9JA1 - chains A and E of the 14 polymer chains in the assembly; structure by electron microscopy, 2.98 A resolution.

Chain A:
Protein: DNA-directed RNA polymerase II subunit RPB1
Source organism: Saccharomyces cerevisiae
Notes: EC 2.7.7.6
Reference sequence: P04050 (RPB1_YEAST); numbering as in UniProt (aligned over 1-1733)
Sequence (1733 residues; each row starts with the number of its first residue):
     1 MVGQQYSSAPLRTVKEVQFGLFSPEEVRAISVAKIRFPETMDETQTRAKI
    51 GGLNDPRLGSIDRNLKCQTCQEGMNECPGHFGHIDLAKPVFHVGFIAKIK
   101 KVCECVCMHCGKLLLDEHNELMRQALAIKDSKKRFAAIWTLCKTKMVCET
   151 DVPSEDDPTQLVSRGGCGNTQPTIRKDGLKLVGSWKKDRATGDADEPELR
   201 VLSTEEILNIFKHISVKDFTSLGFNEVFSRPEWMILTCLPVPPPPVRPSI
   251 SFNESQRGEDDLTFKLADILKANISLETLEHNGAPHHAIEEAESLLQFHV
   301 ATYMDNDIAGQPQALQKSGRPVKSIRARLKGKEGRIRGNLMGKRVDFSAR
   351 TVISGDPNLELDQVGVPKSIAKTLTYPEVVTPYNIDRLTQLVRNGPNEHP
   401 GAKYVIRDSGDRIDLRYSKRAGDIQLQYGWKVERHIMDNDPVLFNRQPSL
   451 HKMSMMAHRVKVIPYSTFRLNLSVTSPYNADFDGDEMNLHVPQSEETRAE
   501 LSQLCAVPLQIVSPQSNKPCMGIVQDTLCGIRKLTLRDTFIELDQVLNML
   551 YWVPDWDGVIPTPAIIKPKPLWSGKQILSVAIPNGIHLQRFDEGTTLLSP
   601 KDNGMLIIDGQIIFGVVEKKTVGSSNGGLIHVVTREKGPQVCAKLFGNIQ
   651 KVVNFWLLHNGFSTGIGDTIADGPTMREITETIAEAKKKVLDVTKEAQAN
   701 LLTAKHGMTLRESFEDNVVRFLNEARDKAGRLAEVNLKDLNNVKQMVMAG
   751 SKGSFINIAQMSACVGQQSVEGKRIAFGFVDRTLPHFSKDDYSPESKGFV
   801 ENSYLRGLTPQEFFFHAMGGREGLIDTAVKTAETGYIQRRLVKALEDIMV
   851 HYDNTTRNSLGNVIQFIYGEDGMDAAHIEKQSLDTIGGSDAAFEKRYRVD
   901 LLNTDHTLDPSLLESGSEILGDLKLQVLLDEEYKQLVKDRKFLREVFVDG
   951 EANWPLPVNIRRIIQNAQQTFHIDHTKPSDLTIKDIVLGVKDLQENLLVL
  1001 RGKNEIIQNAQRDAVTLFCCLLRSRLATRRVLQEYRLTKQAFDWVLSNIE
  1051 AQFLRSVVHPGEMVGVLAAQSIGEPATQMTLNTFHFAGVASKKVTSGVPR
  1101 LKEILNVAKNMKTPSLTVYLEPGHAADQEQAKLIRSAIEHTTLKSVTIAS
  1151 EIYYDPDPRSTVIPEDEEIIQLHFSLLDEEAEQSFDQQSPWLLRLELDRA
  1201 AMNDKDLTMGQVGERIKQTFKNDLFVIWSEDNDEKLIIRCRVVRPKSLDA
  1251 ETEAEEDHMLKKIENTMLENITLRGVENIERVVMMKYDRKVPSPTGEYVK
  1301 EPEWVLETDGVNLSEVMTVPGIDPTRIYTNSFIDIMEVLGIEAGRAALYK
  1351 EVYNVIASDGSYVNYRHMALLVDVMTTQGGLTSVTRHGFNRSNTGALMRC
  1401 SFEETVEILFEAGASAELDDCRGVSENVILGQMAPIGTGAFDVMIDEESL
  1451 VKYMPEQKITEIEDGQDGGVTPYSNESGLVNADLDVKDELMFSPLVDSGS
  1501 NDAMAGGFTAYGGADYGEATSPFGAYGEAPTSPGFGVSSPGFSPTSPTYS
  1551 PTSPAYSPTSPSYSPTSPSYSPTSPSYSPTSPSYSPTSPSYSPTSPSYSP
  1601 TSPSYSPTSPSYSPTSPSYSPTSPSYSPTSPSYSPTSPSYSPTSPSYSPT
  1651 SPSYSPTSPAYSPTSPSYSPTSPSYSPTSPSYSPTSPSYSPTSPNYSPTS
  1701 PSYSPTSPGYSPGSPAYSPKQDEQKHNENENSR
Not modelled in the structure: 1-2, 156-162, 186-198, 700-709, 1144-1270, 1446-1733
UniProt features mapped onto this chain:
  - region: Pro248 to Asp260 (Lid loop), Asn306 to Lys323 (Rudder loop), Pro810 to Glu822 (Bridging helix)
  - binding site (Zn(2+)): Cys67, Cys70, Cys77, His80, Cys107, Cys110, Cys148, Cys167
  - binding site (Mg(2+)): Asp481, Asp483, Asp485
  - modified residue: Thr1471 (Phosphothreonine)
  - cross-link (Glycyl lysine isopeptide (Lys-Gly)): Lys695 (interchain with G-Cter in ubiquitin), Lys1246 (interchain with G-Cter in ubiquitin), Lys1350 (interchain with G-Cter in ubiquitin)
  - natural variant: Ser1653 to Pro1659 (deletion: In strain: A364A)
  - mutagenesis: Lys1246 (K1246R: Impairs ubiquitination during transcription stress)
Ion coordination: Zn2+ site 1: Cys67, Cys70, Cys77, His80; Zn2+ site 2: Cys107, Cys110, Cys167
Residues lining bound ligands: ATP (adenosine-5'-triphosphate): Arg446, Gln447, Pro448, Asn479, Asp481, Asp483, Thr827, Thr831, Leu1081, Phe1084, His1085

Chain E:
Protein: DNA-directed RNA polymerases I, II, and III subunit RPABC1
Source organism: Saccharomyces cerevisiae
Reference sequence: P20434 (RPAB1_YEAST); residues 1-215 here = UniProt positions 1-215
Sequence (215 residues; each row starts with the number of its first residue):
     1 MDQENERNISRLWRAFRTVKEMVKDRGYFITQEEVELPLEDFKAKYCDSM
    51 GRPQRKMMSFQANPTEESISKFPDMGSLWVEFCDEPSVGVKTMKTFVIHI
   101 QEKNFQTGIFVYQNNITPSAMKLVPSIPPATIETFNEAALVVNITHHELV
   151 PKHIRLSSDEKRELLKRYRLKESQLPRIQRADPVALYLGLKRGEVVKIIR
   201 KSETSGRYASYRICM
Not modelled in the structure: 1-2, 49-51

How chain A and chain E interact:
Pairs across the interface (83; chain A residue first):
  Arg857(A) - Tyr168(E)  hydrogen bond (side chain-backbone)
  Arg857(A) - Leu170(E)
  Arg857(A) - Gln174(E)
  Leu860(A) - Gln174(E)
  Gly861(A) - Gln174(E)
  Asn862(A) - Ser173(E)
  Asn862(A) - Gln174(E)
  Val863(A) - Leu170(E)  hydrophobic
  Val863(A) - Gln174(E)  hydrogen bond (backbone-backbone)
  Val863(A) - Pro176(E)
  Gln865(A) - Tyr208(E)
  Phe866(A) - Tyr168(E)
  Phe866(A) - Leu175(E)  hydrophobic
  Phe866(A) - Tyr208(E)  hydrogen bond (backbone-side chain)
  Phe866(A) - Tyr211(E)
  Ile867(A) - Tyr208(E)  hydrophobic
  Gly869(A) - Thr204(E)
  Glu870(A) - Ser202(E)  hydrogen bond
  Glu870(A) - Thr204(E)
  Glu870(A) - Ser205(E)
  Glu870(A) - Tyr208(E)
  Asp871(A) - Thr204(E)  hydrogen bond
  Asp871(A) - Ser205(E)
  Phe942(A) - Gly206(E)
  Phe942(A) - Arg207(E)
  Glu945(A) - Lys201(E)  salt bridge
  Val946(A) - Lys201(E)
  Val946(A) - Ser202(E)
  Trp954(A) - Glu203(E)
  Asn1004(A) - Arg167(E)
  Ile1006(A) - Tyr168(E)  hydrophobic
  Ile1007(A) - Tyr168(E)
  Ala1010(A) - Tyr168(E)
  Asp1013(A) - Ser205(E)  hydrogen bond (backbone-side chain)
  Asp1013(A) - Arg207(E)  salt bridge
  Asp1013(A) - Ala209(E)
  Ala1014(A) - Ser205(E)  hydrogen bond (backbone-side chain)
  Thr1016(A) - Gly206(E)
  Thr1016(A) - Arg207(E)
  Leu1017(A) - Ser205(E)
  Leu1017(A) - Gly206(E)
  Met1317(A) - Val142(E)
  Thr1318(A) - Arg11(E)  hydrogen bond
  Thr1318(A) - Arg14(E)  hydrogen bond (backbone-side chain)
  Thr1318(A) - Val141(E)
  Thr1318(A) - Val142(E)
  Pro1320(A) - Arg7(E)
  Pro1320(A) - Arg14(E)
  Pro1324(A) - Val142(E)  hydrophobic
  Pro1324(A) - His147(E)
  Thr1325(A) - His146(E)
  Thr1325(A) - His147(E)
  Thr1325(A) - Glu148(E)  hydrogen bond (backbone-backbone)
  Arg1326(A) - Glu148(E)
  Ile1327(A) - His147(E)  hydrogen bond (backbone-side chain)
  Met1336(A) - Pro183(E)
  Glu1337(A) - Pro183(E)
  Val1338(A) - Ile144(E)
  Val1338(A) - Pro183(E)
  Leu1339(A) - His147(E)
  Leu1339(A) - Val150(E)
  Leu1339(A) - Val184(E)
  Gly1340(A) - Asp182(E)
  Gly1340(A) - Pro183(E)
  Ile1341(A) - Asp182(E)  hydrogen bond (backbone-side chain)
  Ile1341(A) - Arg212(E)
  Glu1342(A) - Pro151(E)
  Glu1342(A) - Ile198(E)
  Glu1342(A) - Arg200(E)  salt bridge
  Glu1342(A) - Arg212(E)  salt bridge
  Ala1343(A) - Leu149(E)
  Arg1345(A) - Arg200(E)
  Ala1346(A) - Leu149(E)  hydrophobic
  Tyr1349(A) - Glu203(E)  hydrogen bond
  Tyr1365(A) - Glu203(E)
  Tyr1365(A) - Thr204(E)
  Arg1366(A) - Thr204(E)  hydrogen bond
  Thr1376(A) - Arg212(E)  hydrogen bond (backbone-side chain)
  Thr1377(A) - Pro176(E)
  Thr1377(A) - Arg177(E)  hydrogen bond (backbone-backbone)
  Gln1378(A) - Arg177(E)
  Gly1379(A) - Arg177(E)  hydrogen bond (backbone-backbone)
  Gly1379(A) - Gln179(E)
Interface residues without a listed pair, chain A (56 interface residues in all): Asp853, Phe947, Pro955, Leu956, Val1319, Tyr1328, Ile1335, Ala1347, Asp1373
Interface residues without a listed pair, chain E (44 interface residues in all): Ala138, His153, Glu163, Leu164, Arg169, Ile178, Ser210

Overview:
56 residues of chain A and 44 residues of chain E are in contact; the contacts include 17 hydrogen bonds and 4
salt bridges. Among the polar pairs are Glu945(A)-Lys201(E), Asp1013(A)-Arg207(E) and Glu1342(A)-Arg200(E).
Bound to chain A: ATP.
Here chain A is DNA-directed RNA polymerase II subunit RPB1 and chain E is DNA-directed RNA polymerases I, II,
and III subunit RPABC1, both from Saccharomyces cerevisiae. Entry 9JA1 (The RNA polymerase II elongation
complex from Saccharomyces cerevisiae) was determined by electron microscopy together with 9JA0 and 8X7U from
the same study.
